PDB entry 3WMC | X-ray diffraction, 2.10 A resolution | chain A

== Chain A ==
Protein: Beta-hexosaminidase
Organism: Ostrinia furnacalis
Notes: EC 3.2.1.52
Reference sequence: Q06GJ0 (Q06GJ0_OSTFU); residues 23-594 here = UniProt positions 23-594
Chain sequence (572 residues; row label = number of the first residue in the row):
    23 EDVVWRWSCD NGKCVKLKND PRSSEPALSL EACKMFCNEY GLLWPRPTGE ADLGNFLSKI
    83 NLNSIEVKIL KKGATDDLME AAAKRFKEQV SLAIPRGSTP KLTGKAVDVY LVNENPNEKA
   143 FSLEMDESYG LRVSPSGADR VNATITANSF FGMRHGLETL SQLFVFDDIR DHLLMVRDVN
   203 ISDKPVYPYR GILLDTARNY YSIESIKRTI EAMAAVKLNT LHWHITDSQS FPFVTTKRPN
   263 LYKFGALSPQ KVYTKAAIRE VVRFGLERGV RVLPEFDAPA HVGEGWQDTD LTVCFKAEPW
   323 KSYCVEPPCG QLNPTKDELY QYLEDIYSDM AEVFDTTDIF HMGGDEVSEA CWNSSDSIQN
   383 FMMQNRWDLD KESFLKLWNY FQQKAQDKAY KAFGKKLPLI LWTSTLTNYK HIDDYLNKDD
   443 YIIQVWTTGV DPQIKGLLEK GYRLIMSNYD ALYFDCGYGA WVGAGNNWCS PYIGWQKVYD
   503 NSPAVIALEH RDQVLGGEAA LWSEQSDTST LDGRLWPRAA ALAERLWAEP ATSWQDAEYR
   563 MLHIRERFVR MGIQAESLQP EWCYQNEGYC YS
Construct notes: engineered mutation L243 (Phe in Q06GJ0), F570 (Leu in Q06GJ0)
Disulfides: C31-C59, C36-C55, C316-C373, C326-C331, C478-C491, C585-C592
Covalent attachments: N-acetylglucosamine (NAG) linked to N164, N375
Small-molecule neighbours: NF6 (6-(dimethylamino)-2-(2-{[(5-methyl-1,3,4-thiadiazol-2-yl)methyl]amino}ethyl)-1H-benzo[de]isoquinoline-1,3(2H)-dione): V327, E328, D367, E368, W424, W448, Y471, Y475, W490, W524
Swiss-Prot annotation at these positions:
  - active site (Charge relay system): D249, H303, E368
  - site: V327 (Important determinant of glycosidic bond specificity), E328 (Essential for chitooligosaccharide substrate binding), W490 (Essential for chitooligosaccharide substrate binding)
  - glycosylation (N-linked (GlcNAc...) asparagine): N164, N375
  - mutagenesis: V327 (V327G: 5.3-fold decrease in Ki for PUGNAc inhibitor as a result of widened active pocket entrance ...), E328 (E328A: 19% decrease in catalytic activity with 4MU-beta-GlcNAc as substrate. 8-fold increase in KM for GlcNAc-beta-1,4-GlcNAc. 42-fold increase in Ki for TMG-chitotriomycin inhibitor ...), H433 (H433A: 1389-fold decrease in catalytic activity with 4MU-beta-GlcNAc as substrate), W448 (W448A: 2-fold increase in KM, 927-fold decrease in kcat and a 1900-fold decrease in kcat/KM with 4MU-beta-GlcNAc as substrate ...), W490 (W490A: 2,277-fold increase in Ki for TMG-chitotriomycin inhibitor. 13-fold increase in KM for GlcNAc-beta-1,4-GlcNAc ...)
What the authors report for this chain:
  - conformationally variable residues (side-chain flip): H303, D367, E368, W448, E526
  - binding site for NF6: E368, W448, Y475, W490, W524
  - catalytic residues: E368
  - catalytic residues: D367 (citing earlier work)

== Summary ==
Bound to chain A: compound NF6. Covalently linked N-acetylglucosamine: at N164 and N375. Curated annotation
(UniProt) lists 3 active-site residues and 5 mutagenesis sites. From the paper: catalytic residues E368 and
D367; a binding site for NF6 at E368, W448 and Y475 among others.
Chain A is Beta-hexosaminidase (Ostrinia furnacalis); the structure, Crystal structure of insect
beta-N-acetyl-D-hexosaminidase OfHex1 complexed with naphthalimide derivative Q2, was determined by X-ray
diffraction (same publication as 3WMB).
